1D0G - chains S and B of the 6 polymer chains in the assembly; structure by X-ray diffraction, 2.40 A resolution.

== Chain S ==
Protein: Death receptor-5
Organism: Homo sapiens
Notes: fragment: extracellular domain residues 1-130
UniProtKB: O14763 (TR10B_HUMAN); residues 1-130 here correspond to UniProt positions 54-183 (UniProt number = residue number + 53)
Amino-acid sequence (130 residues; numbered 1 to 130; the number before each row is that of its first residue):
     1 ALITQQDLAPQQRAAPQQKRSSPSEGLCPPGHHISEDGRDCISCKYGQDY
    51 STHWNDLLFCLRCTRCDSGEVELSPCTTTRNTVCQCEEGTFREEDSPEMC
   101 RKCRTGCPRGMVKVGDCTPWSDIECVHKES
Disordered / not traced: 1-20
Disulfide bonds: C28-C41, C44-C60, C63-C76, C66-C84, C86-C100, C103-C117, C107-C125

== Chain B ==
Protein: Apoptosis-2 ligand
Organism: Homo sapiens
UniProtKB: P50591 (TNF10_HUMAN); residue numbers follow UniProt; this construct covers 114-281
Amino-acid sequence (168 residues; numbered 114 to 281; the number before each row is that of its first residue):
   114 VRERGPQRVAAHITGTRGRSNTLSSPNSKNEKALGRKINSWESSRSGHSF
   164 LSNLHLRNGELVIHEKGFYYIYSQTYFRFQEEIKENTKNDKQMVQYIYKY
   214 TSYPDPILLMKSARNSCWSKDAEYGLYSIYQGGIFELKENDRIFVSVTNE
   264 HLIDMDHEASFFGAFLVG
Disordered / not traced: 114-118, 132-143
Ion coordination: Zn2+: C230 (together with chloride ion) (shared with 1 residue of chain A; 1 residue of chain D)
Curated features (UniProtKB/Swiss-Prot):
  - binding site (Zn(2+)): C230

== Chain S / chain B interface ==
Residue-residue contacts - 17 pairs, chain S then chain B:
  F59(S) - R158(B)
  F59(S) - S159(B)
  C60(S) - S159(B)
  R62(S) - E155(B)  salt bridge
  R62(S) - S157(B)  hydrogen bond
  R62(S) - S159(B)  hydrogen bond
  R62(S) - G160(B)
  R62(S) - H270(B)
  D67(S) - R191(B)  salt bridge
  E98(S) - Y189(B)  hydrogen bond
  E98(S) - R191(B)  salt bridge
  M99(S) - R191(B)
  M99(S) - F192(B)
  M99(S) - Q193(B)
  M99(S) - Y237(B)  hydrophobic
  C100(S) - Q193(B)
  K102(S) - E236(B)
Other interface residues (no listed pair), chain S (10 interface residues in all): G69, R101
Other interface residues (no listed pair), chain B (14 interface residues in all): G128, L239

== Overview ==
10 residues of chain S and 14 residues of chain B are in contact; the contacts include 3 hydrogen bonds and 3
salt bridges. Polar contacts include R62(S)-E155(B), D67(S)-R191(B) and E98(S)-R191(B). Curated annotation
(UniProt) lists Zn2+-binding residue C230(B) on chain B.
Here chain S is Death receptor-5 and chain B is Apoptosis-2 ligand, both from Homo sapiens. Entry 1D0G
(Crystal structure of death receptor 5 (DR5) bound to APO2L/trail) was determined by X-ray diffraction.
